PDB entry 4MIA | X-ray diffraction, 2.80 A resolution | chain A

# Chain A
Molecule: RNA-directed RNA polymerase
From: Hepatitis C virus
Notes: EC 2.7.7.48
Reference sequence: P26663 (POLG_HCVBK); residues 2-570 here correspond to UniProt positions 2421-2989 (UniProt number = residue number + 2419)
Sequence (570 residues; row label = number of the first residue in the row):
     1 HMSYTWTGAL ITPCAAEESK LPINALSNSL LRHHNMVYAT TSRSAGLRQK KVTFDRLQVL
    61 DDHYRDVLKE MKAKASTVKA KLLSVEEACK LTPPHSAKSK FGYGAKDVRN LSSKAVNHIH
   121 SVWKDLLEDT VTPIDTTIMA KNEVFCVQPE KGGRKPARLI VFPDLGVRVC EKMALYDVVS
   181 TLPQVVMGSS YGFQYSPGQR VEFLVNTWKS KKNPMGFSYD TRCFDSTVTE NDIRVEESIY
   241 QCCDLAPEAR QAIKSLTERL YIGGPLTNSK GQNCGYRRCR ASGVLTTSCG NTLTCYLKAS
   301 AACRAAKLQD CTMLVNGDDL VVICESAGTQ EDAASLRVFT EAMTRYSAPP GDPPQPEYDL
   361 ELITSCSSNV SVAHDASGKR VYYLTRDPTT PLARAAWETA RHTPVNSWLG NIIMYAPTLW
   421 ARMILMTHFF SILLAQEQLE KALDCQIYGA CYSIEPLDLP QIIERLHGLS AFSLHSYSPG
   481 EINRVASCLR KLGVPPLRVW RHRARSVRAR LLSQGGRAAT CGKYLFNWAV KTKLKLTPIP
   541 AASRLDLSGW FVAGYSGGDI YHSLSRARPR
Not modelled in the structure: 149-153, 540-550, 563-570
Construct notes: expression tag (1)
UniProt features mapped onto this chain:
  - binding site (Mg(2+)): Asp220, Asp318, Asp319
  - modified residue (Phosphoserine): Ser29, Ser42
Disulfide bonds: Cys303-Cys311
Ion coordination: Zn2+ near Asp66 (its only coordinating residue here)
Ligand contacts: 28L (N-{4-[6-tert-butyl-5-methoxy-8-(6-methoxy-2-oxo-2,5-dihydropyridin-3-yl)quinolin-3-yl]phenyl}methanesulfonamide): Phe193, Pro197, Arg200, Thr287, Ser288, Asn291, Asn316, Gly317, Asp318, Ser365, Cys366, Ser368, Leu384, Ser407, Gly410, Asn411, Met414, Tyr415, Gln446, Ile447, Tyr448, Ser556
What the authors report for this chain:
  - binding site for 28L: Phe193, Ser288, Asn291, Asp318, Gly410, Gln446, Tyr448

# Summary
Ligands of chain A: compound 28L. UniProt lists 3 Mg2+-binding residues. The paper reports a binding site for
28L at Phe193, Ser288 and Asn291 among others.
Chain A is RNA-directed RNA polymerase (Hepatitis C virus); the structure, Hepatitis C Virus polymerase NS5B
genotype 1b (BK) in complex with RG7109
(N-{4-[6-tert-butyl-5-methoxy-8-(6-methoxy-2-oxo-2,5-dihydropyridin-3-yl)quinolin-3-yl]phenyl}methanesulfonamide),
was determined by X-ray diffraction (same publication as 4MIB).
